PDB entry 8VB8 | electron microscopy, 3.00 A resolution | chains A and F of the 3 polymer chains in the assembly

Chain A:
Name: HIV-1 reverse transcriptase/ribonuclease H P66 subunit
Organism: Human immunodeficiency virus 1
UniProt: P03366 (POL_HV1B1); residues 1-555 here correspond to UniProt positions 600-1154 (UniProt number = residue number + 599)
Amino-acid sequence (557 residues; each row starts with the number of its first residue; numbers below 1 keep their minus sign (Met-1 is residue -1)):
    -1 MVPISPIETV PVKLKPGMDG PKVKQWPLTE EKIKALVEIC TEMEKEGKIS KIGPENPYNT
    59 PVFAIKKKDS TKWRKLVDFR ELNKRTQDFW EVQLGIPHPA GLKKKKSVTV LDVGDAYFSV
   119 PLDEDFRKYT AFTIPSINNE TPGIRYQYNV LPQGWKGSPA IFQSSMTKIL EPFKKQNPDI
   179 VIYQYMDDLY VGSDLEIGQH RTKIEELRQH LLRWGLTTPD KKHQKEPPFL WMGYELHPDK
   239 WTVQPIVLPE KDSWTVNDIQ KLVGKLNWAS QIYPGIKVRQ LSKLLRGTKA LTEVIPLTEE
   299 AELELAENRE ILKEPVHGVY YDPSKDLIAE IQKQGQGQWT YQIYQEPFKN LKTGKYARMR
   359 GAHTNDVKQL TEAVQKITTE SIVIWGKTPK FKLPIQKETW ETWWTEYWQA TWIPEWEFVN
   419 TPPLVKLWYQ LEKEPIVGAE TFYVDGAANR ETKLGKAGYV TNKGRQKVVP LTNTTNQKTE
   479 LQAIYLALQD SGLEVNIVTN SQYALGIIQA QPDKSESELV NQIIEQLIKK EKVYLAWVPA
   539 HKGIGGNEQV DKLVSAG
Disordered / not traced: -1 to 0, 554-555
Differences from the reference sequence: expression tag (-1 to 0); engineered mutation Ser280 (Cys879 in P03366), Asn498 (Asp1097 in P03366)
Curated features (UniProtKB/Swiss-Prot):
  - region: Phe227 to His235 (RT 'primer grip')
  - motif: Trp398 to Trp414 (Tryptophan repeat motif)
  - binding site (Mg(2+)): Asp110, Asp185, Asp186, Asp443, Glu478, Asp549
  - site: Trp401 (Essential for RT p66/p51 heterodimerization), Trp414 (Essential for RT p66/p51 heterodimerization), Phe440, Tyr441 (Cleavage)
Metal / ion sites: Mg2+ site 1: Asp110, Val111, Asp185 (together with 2'-deoxyadenosine 5'-triphosphate); Mg2+ site 2 near Asp110 (its only coordinating residue here)
Residues lining bound ligands: 2'-deoxyadenosine 5'-triphosphate (DTP): Ile63, Lys65, Arg72, Leu74, Asp110, Val111, Gly112, Asp113, Ala114, Tyr115, Gln151, Gly152, Met184, Asp185, Lys220
From the paper describing this entry:
  - Mg2+ coordination: Asp110
  - binding site for 2'-deoxyadenosine 5'-triphosphate: Lys220
  - catalytic residues: Lys220 (proposed by the authors, not directly observed)
  - mutagenesis - K220L, K220M: decreased catalytic activity on 2'-deoxyadenosine 5'-triphosphate
  - mutagenesis - K220L, K220M: unchanged binding to 2'-deoxyadenosine 5'-triphosphate
  - mutagenesis - K220L, K220M: decreased growth

Chain F:
Molecule: 38-nt DNA strand
Sequence (38 nucleotides; row label = number of the first residue in the row; numbers below 1 keep their minus sign (DT-4 is residue -4)):
    -4 TAATTCCCCC CCTTCGGTGC TTTGCACCGA AGGGGGGG
Disordered / not traced: -4
Modified residues: OMC (o2'-methylycytidine-5'-monophosphate) at position 2; OMC (o2'-methylycytidine-5'-monophosphate) at position 4
Residues lining bound ligands: 2'-deoxyadenosine 5'-triphosphate (DTP): DT0, DC1, DG33

Interface between chain A and chain F:
Contacting residue pairs (71):
  Trp24(A) - DT-1(F)  stacking on the base
  Lys30(A) - DT-1(F)  salt bridge to the phosphate
  Phe61(A) - DT-1(F)  sugar contact
  Phe61(A) - DT0(F)  sugar contact
  Leu74(A) - DT0(F)  base contact
  Val75(A) - DT0(F)  sugar contact
  Asp76(A) - DT0(F)  sugar contact
  Arg78(A) - DT-1(F)  hydrogen bond to the base
  Arg78(A) - DT0(F)  phosphate contact
  Arg78(A) - DC1(F)  phosphate contact
  Asn81(A) - DC1(F)  sugar contact
  Glu89(A) - OMC_2(F)  sugar contact
  Glu89(A) - DC3(F)  phosphate contact
  Gln91(A) - DC3(F)  sugar contact
  Leu92(A) - OMC_4(F)  sugar contact
  Ile94(A) - DC3(F)  base contact
  Ile94(A) - OMC_4(F)  sugar contact
  Ile94(A) - DG31(F)  base contact
  Asp110(A) - DG33(F)  phosphate contact
  Tyr115(A) - DG33(F)  base contact
  Gly152(A) - DT0(F)  base contact
  Gly152(A) - DC1(F)  sugar contact
  Trp153(A) - DC1(F)  sugar contact
  Lys154(A) - DC1(F)  phosphate contact
  Lys154(A) - OMC_2(F)  phosphate contact
  Pro157(A) - OMC_2(F)  sugar contact
  Tyr183(A) - DC3(F)  base contact
  Tyr183(A) - DG32(F)  hydrogen bond to the base
  Tyr183(A) - DG33(F)  sugar contact
  Met184(A) - DG33(F)  base contact
  Asp185(A) - DG33(F)  phosphate contact
  Asp186(A) - DG33(F)  phosphate contact
  Met230(A) - DG32(F)  sugar contact
  Gly231(A) - DG32(F)  phosphate contact
  Gln242(A) - DG32(F)  phosphate contact
  Asn255(A) - DG29(F)  hydrogen bond to the phosphate
  Gln258(A) - DG28(F)  sugar contact
  Gln258(A) - DG29(F)  sugar contact
  Lys259(A) - DG29(F)  phosphate contact
  Lys259(A) - DG30(F)  phosphate contact
  Gly262(A) - DG30(F)  sugar contact
  Lys263(A) - DG30(F)  sugar contact
  Lys263(A) - DG31(F)  salt bridge to the phosphate
  Asn265(A) - DC6(F)  hydrogen bond to the phosphate
  Trp266(A) - DG31(F)  sugar contact
  Val276(A) - DC7(F)  phosphate contact
  Ser280(A) - DC7(F)  hydrogen bond to the phosphate
  Ser280(A) - DT8(F)  hydrogen bond to the phosphate
  Leu283(A) - DT8(F)  phosphate contact
  Arg284(A) - DT8(F)  salt bridge to the phosphate
  Arg284(A) - DT9(F)  phosphate contact
  Gly285(A) - DT9(F)  hydrogen bond to the phosphate
  Lys353(A) - DC6(F)  phosphate contact
  Lys353(A) - DC7(F)  salt bridge to the phosphate
  Arg358(A) - DC23(F)  salt bridge to the phosphate
  Gly359(A) - DC22(F)  phosphate contact
  Ala360(A) - DC22(F)  hydrogen bond to the phosphate
  His361(A) - DA21(F)  salt bridge to the phosphate
  Lys374(A) - DC6(F)  salt bridge to the phosphate
  Arg448(A) - DT18(F)  sugar contact
  Arg448(A) - DG19(F)  phosphate contact
  Thr473(A) - DG19(F)  hydrogen bond to the phosphate
  Thr473(A) - DC20(F)  hydrogen bond to the phosphate
  Gln475(A) - DT17(F)  sugar contact
  Gln475(A) - DG19(F)  phosphate contact
  Gln475(A) - DC20(F)  sugar contact
  Lys476(A) - DC20(F)  salt bridge to the phosphate
  Gln500(A) - DT17(F)  base contact
  Tyr501(A) - DT17(F)  base contact
  Tyr501(A) - DC20(F)  hydrogen bond to the phosphate
  Tyr501(A) - DA21(F)  hydrogen bond to the phosphate
Also at the interface, not in a pair above, chain A (60 interface residues in all): Ile63, Phe77, Gly93, Gln151, Gln161, Lys281, Leu289, Ala355, Arg356, Lys451, Ile505
Also at the interface, not in a pair above, chain F (24 interface residues in all): DC5

In short:
60 residues of chain A face 24 of chain F across their interface; the contacts include 12 hydrogen bonds, 8
salt bridges and 1 aromatic stacking contact. Among the polar pairs are Arg78(A)-DT-1(F), Tyr183(A)-DG32(F)
and Asn255(A)-DG29(F). From the paper: the catalytic residue Lys220(A); K220L and K220M of chain A reduce
catalytic activity on 2'-deoxyadenosine 5'-triphosphate.
Here chain A is HIV-1 reverse transcriptase/ribonuclease H P66 subunit (Human immunodeficiency virus 1) and
chain F is a 38-nt DNA strand. Entry 8VB8 (Kinetic intermediate states of HIV-1 RT DNA synthesis captured by
cryo-EM) was determined by electron microscopy, deposited together with 8VB6, 8VB7, 8VB9, 8VBC, 8VBF, 8VBG,
8VBH and 8VBI.
